PDB entry 8GZO | X-ray diffraction, 1.23 A resolution | chains A and B of the 3 polymer chains in the assembly

== Chain A ==
Name: collagen-like peptide
Amino-acid sequence (32 residues; row label = number of the first residue in the row):
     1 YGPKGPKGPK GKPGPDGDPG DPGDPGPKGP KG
Modified residues: P13, P19, P22, P25 (4-hydroxyproline; HYP)

== Chain B ==
Name: collagen-like peptide
Amino-acid sequence (32 residues; numbered 1 to 32; the number before each row is that of its first residue):
     1 YGPDGDPGDP GDPGPDGRPG PDGPDGPDGD PG
Modified residues: P7, P10, P13, P19, P31 (4-hydroxyproline; HYP)

== Chain A / chain B interface ==
Pairs across the interface (58):
  G2(A) - Y1(B)
  G2(A) - G2(B)
  G2(A) - P3(B)
  P3(A) - Y1(B)
  P3(A) - G2(B)
  P3(A) - P3(B)
  K4(A) - P3(B)
  K4(A) - D6(B)  salt bridge
  G5(A) - P3(B)  hydrogen bond (backbone-backbone)
  G5(A) - D4(B)
  G5(A) - G5(B)
  P6(A) - G5(B)
  K7(A) - D6(B)
  K7(A) - P7(B)
  K7(A) - D9(B)  salt bridge
  G8(A) - D6(B)  hydrogen bond (backbone-backbone)
  G8(A) - G8(B)
  P9(A) - G8(B)
  K10(A) - D9(B)
  K10(A) - P10(B)
  K10(A) - D12(B)  salt bridge
  G11(A) - D9(B)  hydrogen bond (backbone-backbone)
  G11(A) - G11(B)
  K12(A) - G11(B)
  P13(A) - D12(B)
  G14(A) - D12(B)  hydrogen bond (backbone-backbone)
  G14(A) - G14(B)
  G14(A) - P15(B)
  P15(A) - G14(B)
  D16(A) - P15(B)
  G17(A) - P15(B)  hydrogen bond (backbone-backbone)
  G17(A) - G17(B)
  D18(A) - G17(B)
  P19(A) - R18(B)
  G20(A) - R18(B)  hydrogen bond (backbone-backbone)
  G20(A) - P19(B)
  G20(A) - G20(B)
  G20(A) - P21(B)
  D21(A) - G20(B)
  P22(A) - P21(B)
  G23(A) - P21(B)  hydrogen bond (backbone-backbone)
  G23(A) - D22(B)
  G23(A) - G23(B)
  G23(A) - P24(B)
  D24(A) - G23(B)
  P25(A) - P24(B)
  G26(A) - P24(B)  hydrogen bond (backbone-backbone)
  G26(A) - G26(B)
  P27(A) - G26(B)
  K28(A) - P27(B)
  K28(A) - D28(B)
  K28(A) - D30(B)  salt bridge
  G29(A) - P27(B)  hydrogen bond (backbone-backbone)
  G29(A) - G29(B)
  P30(A) - G29(B)
  K31(A) - D30(B)
  G32(A) - D30(B)  hydrogen bond (backbone-backbone)
  G32(A) - G32(B)
Also at the interface, not in a pair above, chain B (32 interface residues in all): P13, D16, D25, P31

== Overview ==
31 residues of chain A face 32 of chain B across their interface; the contacts include 10 hydrogen bonds and 4
salt bridges. Polar contacts include K4(A)-D6(B), K7(A)-D9(B) and K10(A)-D12(B).
Here chain A is collagen-like peptide and chain B is collagen-like peptide. Entry 8GZO (Crystal structure of
collagen heterotrimer with K, D, E, R residuesC) was determined by X-ray diffraction, deposited together with
8H0E and 8H0F.
